PDB entry 6VO0 | electron microscopy, 3.52 A resolution | chains L and A of the 12 polymer chains in the assembly

[Chain L]
Molecule: 43A2 light chain
Organism: Oryctolagus cuniculus
Amino-acid sequence (113 residues; numbered 1 to 109 plus 4 insertion-coded residues; the number before each row is that of its first residue; a row labelled like 95A-95D holds insertion residues (95A, then the next letters in order)):
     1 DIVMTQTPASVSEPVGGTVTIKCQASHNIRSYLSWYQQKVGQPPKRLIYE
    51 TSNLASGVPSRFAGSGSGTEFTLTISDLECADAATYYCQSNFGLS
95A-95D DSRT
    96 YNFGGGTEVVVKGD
Cystine bridges: Cys-23/Cys-88

[Chain A]
Molecule: Envelope glycoprotein gp120
Organism: Human immunodeficiency virus 1
UniProt: Q2N0S6 (Q2N0S6_9HIV1); the construct lacks a stretch of the UniProt sequence and is renumbered around it, so the offset changes along the chain: 31-141 = UniProt 30-140; 150-184 = UniProt 141-175; 189-309 = UniProt 188-308; 312-323 = UniProt 309-320; 2 more segments
Amino-acid sequence (475 residues; numbered 31 to 507 plus 13 insertion-coded residues; 15 numbers in that range are skipped by the numbering (no residue carries them; nothing is unmodelled there); the number before each row is that of its first residue; a row labelled like 184A-184L holds insertion residues (184A, then the next letters in order)):
    31 AENLWVTVYYGVPVWKDAETTLFCASDAKAYETKKHNVWATHCCVPTDPN
    81 PQEIHLENVTEEFNMWKNNMVEQMHTDIISLWDQSLKPCVKLTPLCVTLQ
   131 CTNVTNNITDD
   150 MRGELKNCSFNMTTELRDKKQKVYSLFYRLDVVQI
184A-184L NENQGNRSNNSN
   189 KEYRLINCNTSAITQACPKVSFEPIPIHYCAPAGFAILKCKDKKFNGTGP
   239 CPSVSTVQCTHGIKPVVSTQLLLNGSLAEEEVMIRSENITNNAKNILVQF
   289 NTPVQINCTRPNNNTRKSIRI
   312 GPGQWFYATGDI
  323A I
   324 GDIRQAHCNVSKATWNETLGKVVKQLRKHFGNNTIIRFANSSGGDLEVTT
   374 HSFNCGGEFFYCNTSGLFNSTW
   397 ISNTSVQGSNSTGSNDSITLPCRIKQIINMWQRIGQAMYAPPIQGVIRCV
   447 SNITGLILTRDGGSTNSTTETFRPGGGDMRDNWRSELYKYKVVKIEPLGV
   497 APTRCKRRVVG
Disordered / not traced: 60-63, 184A-184L, 397-412, 458-463, 504-507
Sequence notes: conflict Lys-64 (Glu63 in Q2N0S6), Cys-73 (Ala72 in Q2N0S6), Trp-316 (Ala313 in Q2N0S6), Asn-332 (Thr330 in Q2N0S6), Cys-501 (Ala498 in Q2N0S6)
Cystine bridges: Cys-54/Cys-74, Cys-119/Cys-205, Cys-126/Cys-196, Cys-131/Cys-157, Cys-218/Cys-247, Cys-228/Cys-239, Cys-296/Cys-331, Cys-378/Cys-445, Cys-385/Cys-418
Covalently attached groups: N-acetylglucosamine (NAG) linked to Asn-88, Asn-133, Asn-137, Asn-156, Asn-160, Asn-197, Asn-234, Asn-262, Asn-276, Asn-295, Asn-301, Asn-332, Asn-363, Asn-386, Asn-392, Asn-448

[Chain L / chain A interface]
Contacting residue pairs - 8 pairs, chain L then chain A:
  Arg-30(L) with Asp-325(A), salt bridge
  Leu-94(L) with Asn-136(A); Asn-137(A); Ile-138(A), hydrogen bond (backbone-backbone); Asp-325(A)
  Ser-95(L) with Asn-136(A); Asn-137(A), hydrogen bond (backbone-side chain)
  Asp-95A(L) with Asn-136(A)
Interface residues without a listed pair, chain L (5 interface residues in all): Arg-95C
Interface residues without a listed pair, chain A (7 interface residues in all): Thr-135, Thr-139, Arg-151
The authors on this interface:
  - pairs named by the authors: Leu-94(L)/Ile-138(A) (backbone contact), Leu-94(L)/Asp-325(A)
  - epitope / paratope residues, chain L: Leu-94(L)
  - epitope / paratope residues, chain A: Asn-136(A), Ile-138(A), Asp-325(A)

[Summary]
5 residues of chain L face 7 of chain A across their interface; the contacts include 2 hydrogen bonds and 1
salt bridge. Polar contacts include Arg-30(L)/Asp-325(A), Ser-95(L)/Asn-137(A) and Leu-94(L)/Ile-138(A). The
paper describes a backbone contact between Leu-94(L) and Ile-138(A); a contact between Leu-94(L) and
Asp-325(A). From the paper: epitope/paratope residues Leu-94(L) and Asn-136(A) among others.
Chain L is 43A2 light chain (Oryctolagus cuniculus) and chain A is Envelope glycoprotein gp120 (Human
immunodeficiency virus 1); the structure, BG505 SOSIP.v5.2 in complex with rabbit Fab 43A2, was determined by
electron microscopy.
